Entry 6L7P (electron microscopy, 3.60 A resolution); this record covers chains H and J of the 18 polymer chains in the assembly.

# Chain H
Name: NAD(P)H-quinone oxidoreductase subunit H
Organism: Thermosynechococcus elongatus BP-1
Notes: EC 7.1.1.-; fragment: NdhH
Reference sequence: Q8DJD9 (NDHH_THEEB); numbering as in UniProt (aligned over 1-394)
Sequence (394 residues; numbered 1 to 394; the number before each row is that of its first residue):
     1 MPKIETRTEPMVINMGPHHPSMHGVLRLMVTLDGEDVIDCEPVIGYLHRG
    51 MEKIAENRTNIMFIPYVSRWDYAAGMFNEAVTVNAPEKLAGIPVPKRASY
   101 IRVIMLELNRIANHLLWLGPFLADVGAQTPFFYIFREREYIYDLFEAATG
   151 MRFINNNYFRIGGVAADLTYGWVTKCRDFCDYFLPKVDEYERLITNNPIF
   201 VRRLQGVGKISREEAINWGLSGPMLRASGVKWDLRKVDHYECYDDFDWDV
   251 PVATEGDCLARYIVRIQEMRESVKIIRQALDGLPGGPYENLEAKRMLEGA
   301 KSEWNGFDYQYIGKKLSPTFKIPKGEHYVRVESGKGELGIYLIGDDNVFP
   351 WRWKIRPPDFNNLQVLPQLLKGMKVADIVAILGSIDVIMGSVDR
Disordered / not traced: 1

# Chain J
Name: NAD(P)H-quinone oxidoreductase subunit J
Organism: Thermosynechococcus elongatus BP-1
Notes: EC 7.1.1.-; fragment: NdhJ
Reference sequence: Q8DJ01 (NDHJ_THEEB); residues 1-168 here = UniProt positions 1-168
Sequence (168 residues; row label = number of the first residue in the row):
     1 MSDTPEAPIVEAGPVGRLLQSQNLSVESLGRDASGVEMIKVDRDRLLAVC
    51 QTLYADGFNYLRCQAAYDSGPGQDLVSTYHLIKLSDNADRPPEVRIKVFV
   101 PRDDPRVPSVYWIWKTADWQERESYDMFGIVYEGHPNLKRILMPEDWVGW
   151 PLRKDYITPDFYELQEAY
Disordered / not traced: 1-12

# Interface between chain H and chain J
Residue-residue contacts (64):
  P42(H) - W119(J)  hydrophobic
  I44(H) - I141(J)
  G45(H) - I141(J)
  G45(H) - L142(J)
  H48(H) - M127(J)
  H48(H) - M143(J)
  E52(H) - M127(J)
  E52(H) - L152(J)
  K53(H) - P151(J)
  K53(H) - L152(J)
  K53(H) - R153(J)  hydrogen bond (side chain-backbone)
  E56(H) - K154(J)  salt bridge
  E214(H) - K115(J)  salt bridge
  I216(H) - N59(J)
  I216(H) - L84(J)  hydrophobic
  N217(H) - I113(J)
  N217(H) - W114(J)
  N217(H) - K115(J)  hydrogen bond (backbone-backbone)
  N217(H) - T116(J)  hydrogen bond (backbone-backbone)
  W218(H) - K115(J)
  W218(H) - T116(J)
  G219(H) - Y60(J)
  G219(H) - T116(J)  hydrogen bond (backbone-side chain)
  S221(H) - Y60(J)  hydrogen bond
  K231(H) - D86(J)
  W232(H) - Y60(J)  hydrophobic
  W232(H) - R62(J)
  W232(H) - L84(J)
  V237(H) - D89(J)
  V237(H) - P91(J)
  E326(H) - D32(J)
  E326(H) - M38(J)
  E326(H) - R95(J)  salt bridge
  Y328(H) - R62(J)
  Y328(H) - R95(J)
  R330(H) - R62(J)
  R330(H) - H80(J)
  R330(H) - E93(J)  salt bridge
  E337(H) - R62(J)  salt bridge
  Y341(H) - A65(J)  hydrophobic
  Y341(H) - Y67(J)
  Y341(H) - T78(J)
  I343(H) - Y67(J)
  W351(H) - D68(J)  hydrogen bond (side chain-backbone)
  W351(H) - G70(J)
  W351(H) - P71(J)
  W351(H) - K154(J)
  R352(H) - A66(J)  hydrogen bond (side chain-backbone)
  R352(H) - Y67(J)
  R352(H) - L152(J)
  K354(H) - Q64(J)  hydrogen bond (side chain-backbone)
  K354(H) - A65(J)
  K354(H) - E123(J)  salt bridge
  R356(H) - Y60(J)  hydrogen bond
  R356(H) - R62(J)
  F360(H) - W119(J)  hydrophobic
  F360(H) - I141(J)  hydrophobic
  N361(H) - Q120(J)
  L363(H) - W119(J)  hydrophobic
  Q364(H) - K115(J)
  Q364(H) - T116(J)  hydrogen bond (side chain-backbone)
  Q364(H) - W119(J)
  D393(H) - L142(J)
  R394(H) - E123(J)  salt bridge
Other interface residues (no listed pair), chain H (41 interface residues in all): R27, E41, V43, R212, L220, V230, D238, H327, V392
Other interface residues (no listed pair), chain J (44 interface residues in all): A33, C63, S69, I82, R90, D118, F128, N137, E145

# In short
41 residues of chain H and 44 residues of chain J are in contact, with 10 hydrogen bonds and 7 salt bridges.
Polar contacts include E56(H)-K154(J), E214(H)-K115(J) and E326(H)-R95(J).
Here chain H is NAD(P)H-quinone oxidoreductase subunit H and chain J is NAD(P)H-quinone oxidoreductase subunit
J, both from Thermosynechococcus elongatus BP-1. Entry 6L7P (cryo-EM structure of cyanobacteria NDH-1LdelV
complex) was determined by electron microscopy.
